PDB entry 7QDR | electron microscopy, 3.70 A resolution | chains A and D of the 4 polymer chains in the assembly

# Chain A
Name: Helicase SKI2W
Source organism: Homo sapiens
Notes: EC 3.6.4.-
UniProt: Q15477 (SKIV2_HUMAN); residues 1-1246 here = UniProt positions 1-1246
Sequence (1246 residues; each row starts with the number of its first residue):
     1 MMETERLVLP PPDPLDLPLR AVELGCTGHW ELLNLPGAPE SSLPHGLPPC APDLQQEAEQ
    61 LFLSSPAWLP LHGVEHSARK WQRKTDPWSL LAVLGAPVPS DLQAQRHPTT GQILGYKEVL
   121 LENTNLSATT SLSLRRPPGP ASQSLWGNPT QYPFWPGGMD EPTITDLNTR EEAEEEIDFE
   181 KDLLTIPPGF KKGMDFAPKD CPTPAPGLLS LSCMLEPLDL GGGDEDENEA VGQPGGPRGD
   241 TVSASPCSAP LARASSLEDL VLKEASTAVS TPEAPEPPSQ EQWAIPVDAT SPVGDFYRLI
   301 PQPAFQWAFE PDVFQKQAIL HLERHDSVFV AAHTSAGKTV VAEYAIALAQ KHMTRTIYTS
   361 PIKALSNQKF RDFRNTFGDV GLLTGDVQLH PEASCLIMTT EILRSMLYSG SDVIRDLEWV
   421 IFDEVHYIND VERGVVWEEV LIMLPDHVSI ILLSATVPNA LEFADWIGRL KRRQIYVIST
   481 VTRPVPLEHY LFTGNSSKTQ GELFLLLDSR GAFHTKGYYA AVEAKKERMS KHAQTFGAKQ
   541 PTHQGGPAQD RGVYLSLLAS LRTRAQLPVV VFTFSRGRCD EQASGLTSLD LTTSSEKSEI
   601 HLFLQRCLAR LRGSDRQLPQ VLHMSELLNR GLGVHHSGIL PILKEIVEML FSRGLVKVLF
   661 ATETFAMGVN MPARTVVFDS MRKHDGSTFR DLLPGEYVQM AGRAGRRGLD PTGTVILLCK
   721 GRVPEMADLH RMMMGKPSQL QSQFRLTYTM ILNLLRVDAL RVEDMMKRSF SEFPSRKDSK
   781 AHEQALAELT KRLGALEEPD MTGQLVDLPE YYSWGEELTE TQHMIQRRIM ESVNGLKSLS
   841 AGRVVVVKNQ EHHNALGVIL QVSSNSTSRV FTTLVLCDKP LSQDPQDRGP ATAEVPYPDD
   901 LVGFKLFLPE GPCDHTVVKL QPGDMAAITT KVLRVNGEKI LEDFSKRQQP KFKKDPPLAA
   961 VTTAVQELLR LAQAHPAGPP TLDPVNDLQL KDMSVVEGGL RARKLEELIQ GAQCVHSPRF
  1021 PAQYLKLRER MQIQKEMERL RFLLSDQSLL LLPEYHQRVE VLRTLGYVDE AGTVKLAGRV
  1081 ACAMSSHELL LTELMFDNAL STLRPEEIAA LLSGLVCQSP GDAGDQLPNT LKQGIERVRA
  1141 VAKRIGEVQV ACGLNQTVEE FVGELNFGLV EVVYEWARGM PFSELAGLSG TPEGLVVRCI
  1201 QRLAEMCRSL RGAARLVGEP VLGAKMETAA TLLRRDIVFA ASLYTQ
Unresolved in the structure: 202-204, 210-250, 264-280, 530-545
Curated features (UniProtKB/Swiss-Prot):
  - motif: D423 to H426 (DEVH box)
  - binding site (ATP): A332 to T339
  - modified residue (Phosphoserine): S245, S256
  - natural variant: L183 (L183V: In a breast cancer sample), V341 (V341G: In THES2), M765 (M765I: In a colorectal cancer sample)
  - mutagenesis: E424 (E424Q: Abolished helicase activity)
What the authors report for this chain:
  - mutagenesis - E424Q: abolished catalytic activity
  - disease-associated variants - V341G: abolished catalytic activity
  - disease-associated variants - A332P, E438K, R483C: decreased catalytic activity (proposed by the authors, not directly observed)
  - disease-associated variants - R888DEL (proposed by the authors, not directly observed)
  - disease-associated variants - E438K, W466G, R483C, Q1034DEL (citing earlier work)

# Chain D
Name: WD repeat-containing protein 61
Source organism: Homo sapiens
UniProt: Q9GZS3 (WDR61_HUMAN); residue numbers follow UniProt; this construct covers 1-305
Sequence (305 residues; row label = number of the first residue in the row):
     1 MTNQYGILFK QEQAHDDAIW SVAWGTNKKE NSETVVTGSL DDLVKVWKWR DERLDLQWSL
    61 EGHQLGVVSV DISHTLPIAA SSSLDAHIRL WDLENGKQIK SIDAGPVDAW TLAFSPDSQY
   121 LATGTHVGKV NIFGVESGKK EYSLDTRGKF ILSIAYSPDG KYLASGAIDG IINIFDIATG
   181 KLLHTLEGHA MPIRSLTFSP DSQLLVTASD DGYIKIYDVQ HANLAGTLSG HASWVLNVAF
   241 CPDDTHFVSS SSDKSVKVWD VGTRTCVHTF FDHQDQVWGV KYNGNGSKIV SVGDDQEIHI
   301 YDCPI
Curated features (UniProtKB/Swiss-Prot):
  - modified residue: M1 (N-acetylmethionine), T2 (N-acetylthreonine)

# How chain A and chain D interact
Contacting residue pairs - 7 pairs, chain A then chain D:
  Q1126(A) with L183(D); H184(D)
  G1179(A) with R147(D)
  M1180(A) with R147(D)
  E1184(A) with R147(D), salt bridge
  G1187(A) with K181(D)
  L1188(A) with K181(D)
Interface residues without a listed pair, chain A (7 interface residues in all): P1181
Interface residues without a listed pair, chain D (6 interface residues in all): L182, T185

# In short
7 residues of chain A and 6 residues of chain D are in contact; the contacts include 1 salt bridge. The
salt-bridged pair is E1184(A)-R147(D). The paper reports that A332P, E438K and R483C of chain A reduce
catalytic activity; E424Q and V341G of chain A abolish catalytic activity.
Chain A is Helicase SKI2W and chain D is WD repeat-containing protein 61, both from Homo sapiens; the
structure, Apo human SKI complex in the closed state, was determined by electron microscopy (same publication
as 7QDY, 7QDZ, 7QE0 and 7QDS).
